PDB entry 5QYK | X-ray diffraction, 1.63 A resolution | chains A and B

== Chain A ==
Molecule: Pre-mRNA-splicing factor 8
Organism: Saccharomyces cerevisiae (strain ATCC 204508 / S288c)
Notes: fragment: yPrp8 RNaseH
Reference sequence: P33334 (PRP8_YEAST); residue numbers follow UniProt; this construct covers 1836-2090
Amino-acid sequence (258 residues; row label = number of the first residue in the row):
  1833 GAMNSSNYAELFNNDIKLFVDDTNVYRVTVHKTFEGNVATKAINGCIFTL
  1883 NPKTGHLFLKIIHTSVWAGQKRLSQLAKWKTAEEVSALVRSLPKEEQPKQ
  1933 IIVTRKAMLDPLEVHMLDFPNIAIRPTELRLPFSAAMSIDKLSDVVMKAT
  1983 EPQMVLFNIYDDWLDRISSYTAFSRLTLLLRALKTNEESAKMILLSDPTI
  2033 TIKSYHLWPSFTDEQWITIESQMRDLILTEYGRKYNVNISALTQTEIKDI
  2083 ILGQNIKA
Disordered / not traced: 2070-2090
Differences from the reference sequence: expression tag (1833-1835)
Ligand contacts:
  - r-1,2-propanediol (PGR), molecule 1: Asn1845, Asn1846, Asp1847, Ile1848, Lys1849, Asn1883, Lys1885, Thr1886
  - r-1,2-propanediol (PGR), molecule 2: Glu1945, Ile1954, Ala1955, Ile1956
  - r-1,2-propanediol (PGR), molecule 3: Ser1970, Ile1971, Asp1972, Leu2015, Lys2023, Leu2026, Leu2027, Ile2034, Leu2039, Trp2040, Pro2041
Curated features (UniProtKB/Swiss-Prot):
  - mutagenesis: Asp1853 (D1853A: Alters protein folding. Severely impaired growth. Strongly reduced growth at 35 degrees Celsius; when associated with A-1854; D1853N: Reduced growth at 30 degrees Celsius ...), Asp1854 (D1854A: Reduced growth at 30 degrees Celsius. Strongly reduced growth at 16 degrees Celsius. Strongly reduced growth at 35 degrees Celsius; when associated with A-1853 ...), Thr1855 (T1855A: Reduced growth at 30 degrees Celsius. Strongly reduced growth at 16 degrees Celsius), Thr1936 (T1936A: Reduced growth at 30 degrees Celsius. Strongly reduced growth at 16 degrees Celsius), Arg1937 (R1937K: Severely impaired growth. Reduced growth at 30 degrees Celsius. Strongly reduced growth at 16 degrees Celsius)

== Chain B ==
Molecule: A1 cistron-splicing factor AAR2
Organism: Saccharomyces cerevisiae (strain ATCC 204508 / S288c)
Notes: fragment: GAMA - Aar2(1-152) - SSSSS - Aar2(171-317); engineered mutation(s): L153_D170delinsSSSSS
Reference sequence: P32357 (AAR2_YEAST); residue numbers follow UniProt; this construct covers 1-152, 171-317
Amino-acid sequence (308 residues; row label = number of the first residue in the row; note: 13 numbers in that range are skipped by the numbering (no residue carries them; nothing is unmodelled there); numbers below 1 keep their minus sign (Gly-3 is residue -3)):
    -3 GAMAMNTVPFTSAPIEVTIGIDQYSFNVKENQPFHGIKDIPIGHVHVIHF
    47 QHADNSSMRYGYWFDCRMGNFYIQYDPKDGLYKMMEERDGAKFENIVHNF
    97 KERQMMVSYPKIDEDDTWYNLTEFVQMDKIRKIVRKDENQFSYVDSSMTT
   147 VQENEL
   166 SSSSSDPAHSLNYTVINFKSREAIRPGHEMEDFLDKSYYLNTVMLQGIFK
   216 NSSNYFGELQFAFLNAMFFGNYGSSLQWHAMIELICSSATVPKHMLDKLD
   266 EILYYQIKTLPEQYSDILLNERVWNICLYSSFQKNSLHNTEKIMENKYPE
   316 LL
Disordered / not traced: -3 to 0, 166-169
Differences from the reference sequence: expression tag (-3 to 0); linker (166-170)
Ligand contacts: SZA (N-(2-thiophen-2-ylethyl)pyridine-4-carboxamide): Asn23, Val24, Gln28, Pro29, Phe30, Arg99, Gln100, Met101, Met102, Val103
Curated features (UniProtKB/Swiss-Prot):
  - region: Leu261 to Ile282 (Leucine-zipper)
  - modified residue: Ser253 (Phosphoserine), Thr274 (Phosphothreonine)
  - mutagenesis: Ser253 (S253A: No effect on interaction with PRP8; S253D/E: Disrupts interaction with PRP8)

== Interface between chain A and chain B ==
Pairs across the interface (17; chain A residue first):
  Gln1907(A) with Met195(B); Leu199(B)
  Leu1908(A) with Met195(B), hydrophobic
  Trp1911(A) with Glu194(B); Met195(B), hydrophobic; Phe198(B), hydrophobic
  Asp1942(A) with Lys184(B), salt bridge; Phe198(B)
  Glu1945(A) with Lys184(B), salt bridge
  Val1946(A) with Ile189(B), hydrophobic; Glu194(B); Phe198(B), hydrophobic
  His1947(A) with Glu194(B), salt bridge
  Leu1949(A) with Lys184(B); Ser185(B); Arg186(B)
  Asp1950(A) with Arg186(B), salt bridge

== Summary ==
The interface between chain A and chain B involves 9 residues on one side and 8 on the other, with 4 salt
bridges. Polar contacts include Asp1942(A)-Lys184(B), Glu1945(A)-Lys184(B) and His1947(A)-Glu194(B). Bound to
chain A: 3 copies of r-1,2-propanediol. Chain B binds compound SZA.
Chain A is Pre-mRNA-splicing factor 8 and chain B is A1 cistron-splicing factor AAR2, both from Saccharomyces
cerevisiae (strain ATCC 204508 / S288c); the structure, PanDDA analysis group deposition -- Aar2/RNaseH in
complex with fragment F2X-Entry H12a, was determined by X-ray diffraction, deposited together with 5QY1, 5QY2,
5QY3, 5QY4, 5QY5, 5QY6 and 128 further entries.
